9BXS - chains C and D of the 5 polymer chains in the assembly; structure by electron microscopy, 3.37 A resolution.

Chain C (and D):
Protein: Ribonucleoside-diphosphate reductase subunit beta
Organism: Bacillus subtilis
Notes: EC 1.17.4.1; chain D of this document is another copy of the same molecule, construct and numbering; everything in this record applies to it too
UniProtKB: P50621 (RIR2_BACSU); residue numbers follow UniProt; this construct covers 1-329
Amino-acid sequence (350 residues; row label = number of the first residue in the row; numbers below 1 keep their minus sign (Met-20 is residue -20)):
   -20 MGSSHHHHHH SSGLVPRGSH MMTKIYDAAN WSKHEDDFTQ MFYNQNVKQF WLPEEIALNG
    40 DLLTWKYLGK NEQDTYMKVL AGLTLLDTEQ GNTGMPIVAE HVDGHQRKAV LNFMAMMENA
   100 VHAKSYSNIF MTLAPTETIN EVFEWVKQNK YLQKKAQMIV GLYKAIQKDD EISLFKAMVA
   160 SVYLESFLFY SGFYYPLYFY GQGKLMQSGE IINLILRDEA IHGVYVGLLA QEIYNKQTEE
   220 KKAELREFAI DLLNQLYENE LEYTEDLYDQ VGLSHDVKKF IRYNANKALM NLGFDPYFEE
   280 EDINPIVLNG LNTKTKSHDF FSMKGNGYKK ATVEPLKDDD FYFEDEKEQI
Not modelled in the structure: -20 to 15, 291-310, 323-329
Construct notes: initiating methionine (-20); expression tag (-19 to 0)
Metal / ion sites: Mn2+ site 1: Asp66, Glu97, His101, Glu198; Mn2+ site 2: Glu97, Glu164, Glu198, His201
Swiss-Prot annotation at these positions:
  - active site: Tyr105
  - binding site (Fe cation): Asp66, Glu97, His101, Glu164, Glu198, His201

Interface between chain C and chain D:
Contacting residue pairs (26):
  Tyr22(C) with Ala99(D), hydrogen bond (side chain-backbone)
  Phe29(C) with Phe29(D), hydrophobic
  Leu31(C) with Tyr22(D)
  Thr67(C) with His84(D)
  Gly70(C) with Asn91(D), hydrogen bond (backbone-side chain)
  Asn71(C) with His84(D), hydrogen bond; Lys87(D)
  His84(C) with Thr67(D); Asn71(D), hydrogen bond
  Lys87(C) with Asn71(D)
  Ala88(C) with Asn98(D)
  Asn91(C) with Ala94(D); Asn98(D), hydrogen bond
  Phe92(C) with Met95(D), hydrophobic
  Ala94(C) with Asn91(D), hydrogen bond (backbone-side chain)
  Met95(C) with Asn91(D); Phe92(D), hydrophobic; Met95(D), hydrophobic
  Asn98(C) with Lys87(D); Ala88(D); Asn91(D), hydrogen bond
  Ala99(C) with Tyr22(D), hydrogen bond (backbone-side chain); Ala88(D)
  Lys103(C) with Tyr22(D)
  Glu313(C) with Leu42(D)
  Pro314(C) with Leu42(D)
Also at the interface, not in a pair above, chain C (21 interface residues in all): Val26, Pro75, Val312
Also at the interface, not in a pair above, chain D (18 interface residues in all): Val26, Leu31, Lys103, Gln186

In short:
21 residues of chain C face 18 of chain D across their interface, with 8 hydrogen bonds. Polar pairs include
Tyr22(C)-Ala99(D), Gly70(C)-Asn91(D) and Asn71(C)-His84(D). UniProt lists active-site residue Tyr105(C) and 6
Fe cation-binding residues on chain C.
Chain C and chain D are both Ribonucleoside-diphosphate reductase subunit beta (Bacillus subtilis); the
structure, Consensus full-complex model for pre-reduction condition of Bacillus subtilis ribonucleotide
reductase complex, was determined by electron microscopy together with 9BW3, 9BWX, 9BX2, 9BX3, 9BX6, 9BX8 and
39 further entries from the same study.
